PDB entry 1P7H | X-ray diffraction, 2.60 A resolution | chains L and M of the 4 polymer chains in the assembly

[Chain L (and M)]
Protein: Nuclear factor of activated T-cells, cytoplasmic 2
Organism: Homo sapiens
Notes: fragment: nfat1; chain M of this document is another copy of the same molecule, construct and numbering; everything in this record applies to it too
UniProt: Q13469 (NFAC2_HUMAN); numbering as in UniProt (aligned over 393-678)
Amino-acid sequence (286 residues; row label = number of the first residue in the row):
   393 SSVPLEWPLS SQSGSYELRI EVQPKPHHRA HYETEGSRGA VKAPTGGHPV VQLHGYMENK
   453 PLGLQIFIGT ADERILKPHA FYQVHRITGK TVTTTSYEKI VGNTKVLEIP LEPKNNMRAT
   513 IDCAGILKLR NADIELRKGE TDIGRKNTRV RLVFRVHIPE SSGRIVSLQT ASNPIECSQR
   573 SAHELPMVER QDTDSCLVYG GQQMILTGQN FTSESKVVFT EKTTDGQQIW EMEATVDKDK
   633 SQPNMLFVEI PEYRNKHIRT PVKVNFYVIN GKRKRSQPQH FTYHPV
Construct notes: conflict S394 (Leu in Q13469), V395 (Pro in Q13469)
Curated features (UniProtKB/Swiss-Prot):
  - DNA-binding region: R421 to G428
  - motif: K664 to K666 (Nuclear localization signal)

[Chain L / chain M interface]
Residue-residue contacts - 27 pairs, chain L then chain M:
  R522(L) with A524(M)
  A524(L) with R522(M)
  L577(L) with L577(M), hydrophobic
  P578(L) with Q669(M)
  M579(L) with S668(M); Q669(M); P670(M)
  V580(L) with P670(M); H672(M)
  E581(L) with T612(M); K614(M), salt bridge; N657(M), hydrogen bond (backbone-side chain); P670(M); H672(M)
  R582(L) with K614(M), hydrogen bond (side chain-backbone)
  D586(L) with K655(M), salt bridge
  T599(L) with T615(M); T616(M), hydrogen bond (side chain-backbone); G618(M)
  N636(L) with D617(M)
  M637(L) with T616(M); D617(M)
  S668(L) with Q669(M)
  Q669(L) with Q669(M), hydrogen bond (backbone-side chain); P670(M); Q671(M)
  Q671(L) with H672(M), hydrogen bond
Also at the interface, not in a pair above, chain L (17 interface residues in all): I597, Q601
Also at the interface, not in a pair above, chain M (17 interface residues in all): R667

[Overview]
Chain L and chain M each contribute 17 residues to their interface, with 5 hydrogen bonds and 2 salt bridges.
Polar contacts include E581(L)-K614(M), D586(L)-K655(M) and E581(L)-N657(M). From UniProt: a DNA-binding
region on chain L.
Chain L and chain M are both Nuclear factor of activated T-cells, cytoplasmic 2 (Homo sapiens); the structure,
Structure of NFAT1 bound as a dimer to the HIV-1 LTR kB element, was determined by X-ray diffraction.
